4S2L - chains A and B; structure by X-ray diffraction, 1.72 A resolution.

Chain A (and B):
Name: Beta-lactamase
From: Enterobacter cloacae
Notes: EC 3.5.2.6; chain B of this document is another copy of the same molecule, construct and numbering; everything in this record applies to it too
UniProt: F6KZJ2 (F6KZJ2_ENTCL); the author numbering skips numbers that UniProt does not, so the offset changes along the chain: 25-213 = UniProt 25-213; 218-265 = UniProt 214-261
Amino-acid sequence (237 residues; row label = number of the first residue in the row; note: 4 numbers in that range are skipped by the numbering (no residue carries them; nothing is unmodelled there)):
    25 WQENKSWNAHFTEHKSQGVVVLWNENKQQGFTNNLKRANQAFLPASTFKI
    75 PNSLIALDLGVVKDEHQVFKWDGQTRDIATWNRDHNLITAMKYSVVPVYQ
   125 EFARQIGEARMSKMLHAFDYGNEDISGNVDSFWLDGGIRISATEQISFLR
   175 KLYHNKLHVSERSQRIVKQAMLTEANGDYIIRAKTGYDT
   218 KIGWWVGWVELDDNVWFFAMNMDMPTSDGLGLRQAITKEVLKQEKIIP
Modified residues: K73 (lysine nz-carboxylic acid; KCX)
Ion coordination: Na+: E37, E256
What the authors report for this chain:
  - catalytic residues: S70
  - post-translational modification sites: K73
  - catalytic residues: K73 (citing earlier work)
  - contacts within the chain: S118-K208
  - conformationally variable residues (loop rearrangement): T213, K218
  - catalytic residues: Y211 (from molecular simulation)

Chain A / chain B interface:
Residue-residue contacts - 30 pairs, chain A then chain B:
  E89(A) - R189(B)  salt bridge
  H90(A) - Y177(B)
  T113(A) - D229(B)
  K116(A) - G201(B)  hydrogen bond (side chain-backbone)
  K116(A) - D229(B)  salt bridge
  Y117(A) - D229(B)  hydrogen bond
  Y177(A) - H90(B)
  E185(A) - R186(B)  salt bridge
  R186(A) - E185(B)  salt bridge
  R189(A) - E89(B)  salt bridge
  R189(A) - I190(B)
  R189(A) - Q193(B)
  I190(A) - R189(B)
  Q193(A) - R189(B)  hydrogen bond
  L196(A) - L196(B)  hydrophobic
  L196(A) - A199(B)  hydrophobic
  L196(A) - I204(B)  hydrophobic
  L196(A) - R206(B)
  T197(A) - N200(B)
  E198(A) - A199(B)
  A199(A) - L196(B)  hydrophobic
  A199(A) - E198(B)
  A199(A) - A199(B)  hydrogen bond (backbone-backbone)
  N200(A) - T197(B)
  G201(A) - K116(B)  hydrogen bond (backbone-side chain)
  I204(A) - L196(B)  hydrophobic
  R206(A) - L196(B)
  D229(A) - T113(B)
  D229(A) - K116(B)  salt bridge
  D229(A) - Y117(B)  hydrogen bond
Interface residues without a listed pair, chain A (22 interface residues in all): D88, N110
Interface residues without a listed pair, chain B (23 interface residues in all): D88, N110, D202

In short:
Chain A and chain B form an interface of 22 and 23 residues respectively; the contacts include 6 hydrogen
bonds and 6 salt bridges. Polar contacts include E89(A)-R189(B), K116(A)-D229(B) and E185(A)-R186(B). The Na+
site is built by E37(A) and E256(A). From the paper: catalytic residues S70(A), K73(A) and Y211(A); a
modification site at K73(A).
Both chains are Beta-lactamase (Enterobacter cloacae). Entry 4S2L (Crystal Structure of OXA-163
beta-lactamase) was determined by X-ray diffraction, deposited together with 4S2M.
